PDB entry 8ESH | X-ray diffraction, 2.72 A resolution | chains A and B of the 3 polymer chains in the assembly

[Chain A]
Name: HLA-A*02:01
Organism: Homo sapiens
UniProt: D2KZ37 (D2KZ37_HUMAN); residues 2-274 here correspond to UniProt positions 1-273 (UniProt number = residue number - 1)
Chain sequence (273 residues; each row starts with the number of its first residue):
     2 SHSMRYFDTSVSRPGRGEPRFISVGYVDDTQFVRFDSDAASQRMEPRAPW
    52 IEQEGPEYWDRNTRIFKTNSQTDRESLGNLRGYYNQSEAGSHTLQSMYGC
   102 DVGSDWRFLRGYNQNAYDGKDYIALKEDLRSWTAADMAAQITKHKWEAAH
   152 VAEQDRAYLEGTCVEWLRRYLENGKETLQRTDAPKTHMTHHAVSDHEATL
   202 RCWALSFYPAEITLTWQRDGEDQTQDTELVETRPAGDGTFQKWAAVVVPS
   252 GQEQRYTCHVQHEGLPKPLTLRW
Not modelled in the structure: 42-43
Sequence notes: engineered mutation Asp9 (Phe8 in D2KZ37), Ser24 (Ala23 in D2KZ37), Arg62 (Gly61 in D2KZ37), Asn63 (Glu62 in D2KZ37), Ile66 (Lys65 in D2KZ37), Phe67 (Val66 in D2KZ37), Thr69 (Ala68 in D2KZ37), Asn70 (His69 in D2KZ37), Ser77 (Asn76 in D2KZ37), Asn80 (Thr79 in D2KZ37), Leu95 (Val94 in D2KZ37), Ser97 (Arg96 in D2KZ37), Asn114 (His113 in D2KZ37), Asn116 (Tyr115 in D2KZ37), Ile142 (Thr141 in D2KZ37), Asp156 (Leu155 in D2KZ37)
Cystine bridges: Cys101-Cys164, Cys203-Cys259

[Chain B]
Name: Beta-2-microglobulin
Organism: Homo sapiens
UniProt: P61769 (B2MG_HUMAN); residues 1-99 here correspond to UniProt positions 21-119 (UniProt number = residue number + 20)
Chain sequence (99 residues; numbered 1 to 99; the number before each row is that of its first residue):
     1 IQRTPKIQVYSRHPAENGKSNFLNCYVSGFHPSDIEVDLLKNGERIEKVE
    51 HSDLSFSKDWSFYLLYYTEFTPTEKDEYACRVNHVTLSQPKIVKWDRDM
Cystine bridges: Cys25-Cys80
Curated features (UniProtKB/Swiss-Prot):
  - modified residue: Gln2 (Pyrrolidone carboxylic acid)
  - glycosylation: Ile1 (N-linked (Glc) (glycation) isoleucine), Lys19 (N-linked (Glc) (glycation) lysine), Lys41 (N-linked (Glc) (glycation) lysine), Lys48 (N-linked (Glc) (glycation) lysine), Lys58 (N-linked (Glc) (glycation) lysine), Lys91 (N-linked (Glc) (glycation) lysine), Lys94 (N-linked (Glc) (glycation) lysine)

[Interface between chain A and chain B]
Residue-residue contacts (49):
  Phe8(A) with Ser55(B); Phe56(B), hydrophobic
  Asp9(A) with Phe56(B)
  Thr10(A) with Phe56(B); Phe62(B)
  Val12(A) with Ser33(B)
  Ile23(A) with Leu54(B)
  Val25(A) with Leu54(B)
  Tyr27(A) with Ser55(B); Tyr63(B), hydrogen bond
  Gln32(A) with Asp53(B)
  Arg35(A) with Asp53(B), salt bridge
  Arg48(A) with Asp53(B), salt bridge
  Thr94(A) with His31(B)
  Gln96(A) with His31(B); Phe56(B); Trp60(B), hydrogen bond (side chain-backbone); Phe62(B)
  Ser97(A) with Phe56(B)
  Gln115(A) with Trp60(B)
  Asn116(A) with Trp60(B)
  Ala117(A) with Trp60(B)
  Asp119(A) with Ile1(B), hydrogen bond (backbone-backbone); His31(B)
  Gly120(A) with His31(B), hydrogen bond (backbone-side chain)
  Lys121(A) with Ile1(B)
  Asp122(A) with Trp60(B), hydrogen bond
  His192(A) with Asp98(B), salt bridge
  Arg202(A) with Met99(B), hydrogen bond (side chain-backbone)
  Trp204(A) with Asp98(B); Met99(B), hydrophobic
  Glu232(A) with Lys6(B), salt bridge; Gln8(B), hydrogen bond (backbone-side chain); Tyr26(B); Ser28(B), hydrogen bond
  Thr233(A) with Tyr26(B)
  Arg234(A) with Gln8(B), hydrogen bond; Tyr10(B); Met99(B), hydrogen bond
  Pro235(A) with Tyr10(B), hydrogen bond (backbone-side chain); Asn24(B); Tyr26(B)
  Ala236(A) with Arg12(B), hydrogen bond (backbone-side chain); Asn24(B)
  Gly237(A) with Arg12(B)
  Gln242(A) with Tyr10(B); Ser11(B), hydrogen bond (side chain-backbone); Arg12(B), hydrogen bond (side chain-backbone)
  Trp244(A) with Met99(B)
Other interface residues (no listed pair), chain A (35 interface residues in all): Met98, Leu206, Val231, Asp238
Other interface residues (no listed pair), chain B (23 interface residues in all): His13, Pro14, Leu65

[Overview]
35 residues of chain A and 23 residues of chain B are in contact, with 14 hydrogen bonds and 4 salt bridges.
Polar pairs include Arg35(A)-Asp53(B), Arg48(A)-Asp53(B) and His192(A)-Asp98(B).
Chain A is HLA-A*02:01 and chain B is Beta-2-microglobulin, both from Homo sapiens; the structure, Structure
of chimeric HLA-A*02:01 bound to CMV peptide, was determined by X-ray diffraction, deposited together with
8ERX.
